PDB entry 4CEI | X-ray diffraction, 2.80 A resolution | chains B and X of the 3 polymer chains in the assembly

Chain B:
Name: ATP-dependent helicase/deoxyribonuclease subunit B
Source organism: Bacillus subtilis SUBSP. subtilis STR. 168
Notes: EC 3.1.-.-, 3.6.4.12
UniProt: P23477 (ADDB_BACSU); numbering as in UniProt (aligned over 1-1166)
Chain sequence (1166 residues; each row starts with the number of its first residue):
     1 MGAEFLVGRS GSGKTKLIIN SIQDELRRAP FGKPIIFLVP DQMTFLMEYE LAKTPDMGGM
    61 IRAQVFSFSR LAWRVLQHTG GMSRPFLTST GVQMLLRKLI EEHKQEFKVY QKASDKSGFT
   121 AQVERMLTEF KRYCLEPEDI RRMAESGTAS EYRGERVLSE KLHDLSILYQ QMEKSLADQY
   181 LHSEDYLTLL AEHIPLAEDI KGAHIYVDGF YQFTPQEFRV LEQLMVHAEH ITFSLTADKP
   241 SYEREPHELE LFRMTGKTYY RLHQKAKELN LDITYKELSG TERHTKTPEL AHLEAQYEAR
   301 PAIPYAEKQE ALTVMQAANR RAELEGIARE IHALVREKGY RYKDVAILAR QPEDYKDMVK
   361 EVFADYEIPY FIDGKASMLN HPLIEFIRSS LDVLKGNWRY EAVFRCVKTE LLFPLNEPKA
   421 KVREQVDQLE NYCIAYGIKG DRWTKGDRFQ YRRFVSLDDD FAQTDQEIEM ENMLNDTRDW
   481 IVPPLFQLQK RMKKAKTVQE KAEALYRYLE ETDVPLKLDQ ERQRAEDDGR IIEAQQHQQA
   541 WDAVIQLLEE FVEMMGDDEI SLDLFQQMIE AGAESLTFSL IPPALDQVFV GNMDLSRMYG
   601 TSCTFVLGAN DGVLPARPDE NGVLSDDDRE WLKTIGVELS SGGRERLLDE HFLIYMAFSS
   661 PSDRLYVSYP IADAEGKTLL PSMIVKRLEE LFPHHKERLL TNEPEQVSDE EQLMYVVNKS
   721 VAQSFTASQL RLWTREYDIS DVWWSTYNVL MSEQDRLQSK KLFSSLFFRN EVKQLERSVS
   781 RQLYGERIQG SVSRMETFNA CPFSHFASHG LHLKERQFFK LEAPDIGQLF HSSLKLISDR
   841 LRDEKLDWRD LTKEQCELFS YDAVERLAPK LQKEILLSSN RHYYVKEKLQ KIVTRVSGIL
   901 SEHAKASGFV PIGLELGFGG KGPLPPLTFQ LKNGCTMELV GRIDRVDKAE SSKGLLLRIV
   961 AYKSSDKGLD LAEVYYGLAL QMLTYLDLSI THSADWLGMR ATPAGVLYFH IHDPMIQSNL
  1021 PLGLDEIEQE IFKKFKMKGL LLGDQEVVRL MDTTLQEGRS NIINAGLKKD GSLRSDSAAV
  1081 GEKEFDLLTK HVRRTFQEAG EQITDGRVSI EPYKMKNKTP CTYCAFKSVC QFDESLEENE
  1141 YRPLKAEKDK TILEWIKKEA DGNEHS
Disordered / not traced: 1, 144-149, 1160-1166
Sequence notes: variant Asp-843 (Glu in P23477), Glu-844 (Gln in P23477); engineered mutation Ala-961 (Asp in P23477)
Curated features (UniProtKB/Swiss-Prot):
  - binding site (ATP): Ser-10, Gly-11, Lys-14, Thr-15, Lys-16, Thr-236, Arg-283
  - binding site ([4Fe-4S] cluster): Cys-801, Cys-1121, Cys-1124, Cys-1130
  - mutagenesis: Lys-14 (K14A: No change in AddAB ATPase activity, KM and kcat for ATP hydrolysis are unchanged, helicase rate and processivity are unchanged, enzyme-Chi-DNA complex is 3-fold less stable), Asp-41 (D41A: No longer recognizes the Chi sequence nor generates the Chi fragment), Gln-42 (Q42A: No longer recognizes the Chi sequence nor generates the Chi fragment), Thr-44 (T44A: No longer recognizes the Chi sequence nor generates the Chi fragment), Phe-68 (F68A: Reduced recognition of the Chi sequence, reduced generation of the Chi fragment), Arg-70 (R70A: No longer recognizes the Chi sequence nor generates the Chi fragment), Trp-73 (W73A: Reduced recognition of the Chi sequence, reduced generation of the Chi fragment), Phe-210 (F210A: No longer recognizes the Chi sequence nor generates the Chi fragment), Phe-213 (F213A: Wild-type Chi fragment generation), Cys-801 (C801A: Loss of iron-sulfur group binding, loss of DNA-binding), Cys-1121 (C1121A: Loss of iron-sulfur group binding, loss of DNA-binding), Cys-1124 (C1124A: Loss of iron-sulfur group binding, loss of DNA-binding), 1 further mutagenesis entry in UniProt
Ion coordination: Mg2+: Thr-15 (together with AMP-PNP); 4Fe-4S cluster Fe: Cys-801, Cys-1121, Cys-1124, Cys-1130
Residues lining bound ligands:
  - AMP-PNP (ANP; phosphoaminophosphonic acid-adenylate ester): Arg-9, Ser-10, Gly-11, Ser-12, Gly-13, Lys-14, Thr-15, Lys-16, Thr-236, Glu-282, Arg-283, Tyr-599, Gly-600, Met-656, Ser-662
  - 4Fe-4S cluster (SF4): Cys-801, Phe-803, Ser-804, Ile-1110, Pro-1112, Pro-1120, Cys-1121, Cys-1124, Phe-1126, Lys-1127, Cys-1130, Phe-1132

Chain X:
Molecule: 65-nt DNA strand
Sequence (65 nucleotides; each row starts with the number of its first residue):
     1 TTTTTTTCTA ATGCGAGCAC TGCTATTCCC TAGCAGTGCT CGCATTAGAT TTTGTTTTTT
    61 AGCGG
Disordered / not traced: 1-7, 22-34, 58-65

Chain B / chain X interface:
Residue-residue contacts - 12 pairs, chain B then chain X:
  Arg-1059(B) / DT45(X)  sugar contact
  Asn-1064(B) / DT46(X)  phosphate contact
  Lys-1068(B) / DC14(X)  salt bridge to the phosphate
  Lys-1068(B) / DG15(X)  phosphate contact
  Lys-1069(B) / DG15(X)  hydrogen bond to the phosphate
  Lys-1069(B) / DA16(X)  salt bridge to the phosphate
  Arg-1074(B) / DC14(X)  sugar contact
  Ser-1075(B) / DG13(X)  phosphate contact
  Ser-1075(B) / DC14(X)  hydrogen bond to the phosphate
  Asp-1076(B) / DG13(X)  sugar contact
  Asn-1117(B) / DT51(X)  hydrogen bond to the base
  Lys-1148(B) / DG48(X)  salt bridge to the phosphate
Also at the interface, not in a pair above, chain B (11 interface residues in all): Lys-1036, Asp-1070
Also at the interface, not in a pair above, chain X (9 interface residues in all): DA44

Overview:
11 residues of chain B and 9 residues of chain X are in contact; the contacts include 3 hydrogen bonds and 3
salt bridges. Polar contacts include Asn-1117(B)/DT51(X), Lys-1069(B)/DG15(X) and Ser-1075(B)/DC14(X). Ligands
of chain B: 4Fe-4S cluster and AMP-PNP.
Here chain B is ATP-dependent helicase/deoxyribonuclease subunit B (Bacillus subtilis SUBSP. subtilis STR.
168) and chain X is a 65-nt DNA strand. Entry 4CEI (Crystal structure of ADPNP-bound AddAB with a forked DNA
substrate) was determined by X-ray diffraction (same publication as 4CEH and 4CEJ).
